7P7B - chains A and B of the 3 polymer chains in the assembly; structure by electron microscopy, 3.13 A resolution.

[Chain A (and B)]
Name: Spike glycoprotein
Source organism: Severe acute respiratory syndrome coronavirus 2
Notes: chain B of this document is another copy of the same molecule, construct and numbering; everything in this record applies to it too
UniProt: P0DTC2 (SPIKE_SARS2); residue numbers follow UniProt; this construct covers 1-1208
Sequence (1288 residues; row label = number of the first residue in the row):
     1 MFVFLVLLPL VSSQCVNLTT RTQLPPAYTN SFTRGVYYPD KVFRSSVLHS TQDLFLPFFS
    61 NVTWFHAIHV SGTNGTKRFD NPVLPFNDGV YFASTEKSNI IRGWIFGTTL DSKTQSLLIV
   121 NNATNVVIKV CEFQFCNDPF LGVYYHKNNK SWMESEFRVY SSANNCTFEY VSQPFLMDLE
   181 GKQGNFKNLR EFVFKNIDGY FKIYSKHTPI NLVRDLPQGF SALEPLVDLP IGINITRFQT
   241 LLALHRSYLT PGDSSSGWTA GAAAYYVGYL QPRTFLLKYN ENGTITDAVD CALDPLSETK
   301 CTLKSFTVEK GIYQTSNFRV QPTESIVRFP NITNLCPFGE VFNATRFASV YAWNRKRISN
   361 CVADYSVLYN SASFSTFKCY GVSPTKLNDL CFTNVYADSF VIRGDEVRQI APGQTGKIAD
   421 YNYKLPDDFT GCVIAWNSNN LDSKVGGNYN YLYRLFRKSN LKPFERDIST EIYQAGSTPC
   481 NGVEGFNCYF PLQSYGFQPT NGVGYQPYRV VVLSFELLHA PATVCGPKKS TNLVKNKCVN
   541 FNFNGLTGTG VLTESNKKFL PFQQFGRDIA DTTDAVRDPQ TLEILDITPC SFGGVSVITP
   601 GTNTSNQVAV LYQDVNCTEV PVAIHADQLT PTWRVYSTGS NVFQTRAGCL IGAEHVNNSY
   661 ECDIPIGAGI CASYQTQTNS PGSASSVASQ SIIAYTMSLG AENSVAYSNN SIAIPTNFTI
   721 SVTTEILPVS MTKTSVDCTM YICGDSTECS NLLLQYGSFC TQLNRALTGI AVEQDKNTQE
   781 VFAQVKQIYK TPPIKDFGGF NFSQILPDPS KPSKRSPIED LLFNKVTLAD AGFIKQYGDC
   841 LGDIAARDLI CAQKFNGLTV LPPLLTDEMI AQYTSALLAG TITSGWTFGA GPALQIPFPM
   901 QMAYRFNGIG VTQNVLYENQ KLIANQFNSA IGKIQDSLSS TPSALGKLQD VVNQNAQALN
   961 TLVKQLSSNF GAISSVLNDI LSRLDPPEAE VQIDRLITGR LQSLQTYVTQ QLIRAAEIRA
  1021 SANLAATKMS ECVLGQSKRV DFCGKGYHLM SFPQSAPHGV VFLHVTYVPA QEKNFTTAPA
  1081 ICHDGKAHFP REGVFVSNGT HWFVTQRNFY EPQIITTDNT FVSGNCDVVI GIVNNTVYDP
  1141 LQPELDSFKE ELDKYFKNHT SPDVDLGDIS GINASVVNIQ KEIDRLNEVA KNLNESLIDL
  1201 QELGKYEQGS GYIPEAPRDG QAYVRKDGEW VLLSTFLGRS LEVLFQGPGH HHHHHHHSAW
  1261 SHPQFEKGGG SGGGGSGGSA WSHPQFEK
Disordered / not traced: 1-13, 71-75, 618-640, 677-688, 828-848, 941-943, 1147-1288 (chain B: 1-13, 71-75, 618-639, 677-688, 829-848, 941-943, 1147-1288)
Differences from the reference sequence: conflict Gly-682 (Arg in P0DTC2), Ser-683 (Arg in P0DTC2), Ser-685 (Arg in P0DTC2), Pro-817 (Phe in P0DTC2), Pro-892 (Ala in P0DTC2), Pro-899 (Ala in P0DTC2), Pro-942 (Ala in P0DTC2), Pro-986 (Lys in P0DTC2), Pro-987 (Val in P0DTC2); expression tag (1209-1288)
Disulfide bonds: Cys-15/Cys-136, Cys-131/Cys-166, Cys-291/Cys-301, Cys-336/Cys-361, Cys-379/Cys-432, Cys-391/Cys-525, Cys-480/Cys-488, Cys-538/Cys-590, Cys-617/Cys-649, Cys-662/Cys-671, Cys-738/Cys-760, Cys-743/Cys-749, Cys-1032/Cys-1043, Cys-1082/Cys-1126
UniProt features mapped onto this chain:
  - region: Asn-280 to Cys-301 (Putative superantigen), Arg-403 to Asp-405 (Integrin-binding motif), Asn-448 to Phe-456 (Immunodominant HLA epitope recognized by the CD8+), Pro-681, Ala-684 (Putative superantigen), Ser-816 to Tyr-837 (Fusion peptide 1), Lys-835 to Phe-855 (Fusion peptide 2), Asp-1163 to Glu-1202 (Heptad repeat 2)
  - site: Arg-815, Ser-816 (Cleavage)
  - glycosylation: Asn-17 (N-linked (GlcNAc...) (complex) asparagine), Asn-61 (N-linked (GlcNAc...) (hybrid) asparagine), Asn-74 (N-linked (GlcNAc...) (complex) asparagine), Asn-122 (N-linked (GlcNAc...) (hybrid) asparagine), Asn-149 (N-linked (GlcNAc...) (complex) asparagine), Asn-165 (N-linked (GlcNAc...) (complex) asparagine), Asn-234 (N-linked (GlcNAc...) (high mannose) asparagine), Asn-282 (N-linked (GlcNAc...) (complex) asparagine), Thr-323 (O-linked (GalNAc) threonine), Ser-325 (O-linked (HexNAc...) serine), Asn-331 (N-linked (GlcNAc...) (complex) asparagine), Asn-343 (N-linked (GlcNAc...) (complex) asparagine), Asn-603 (N-linked (GlcNAc...) (hybrid) asparagine), Asn-616 (N-linked (GlcNAc...) (complex) asparagine), Asn-657 (N-linked (GlcNAc...) (complex) asparagine), Thr-676 (O-linked (GlcNAc...) threonine), Thr-678 (O-linked (GlcNAc...) threonine), Asn-709 (N-linked (GlcNAc...) (high mannose) asparagine), Asn-717 (N-linked (GlcNAc...) (hybrid) asparagine), Asn-801 (N-linked (GlcNAc...) (hybrid) asparagine) and 6 more in UniProt
  - natural variant: Leu-5 (L5F: In strain: Iota/B.1.526), Ser-13 (S13I: In strain: Epsilon/B.1.427/B.1.429), Leu-18 (L18F: In strain: Beta/B.1.351, Gamma/P.1 and 1 more), Thr-19 (T19I: In strain: Omicron/BQ.1.1, Omicron/XBB.1.5 and 1 more; T19R: In strain: Delta/B.1.617.2, Omicron/BA.2 and 4 more), Thr-20 (T20N: In strain: Gamma/P.1), Leu-24 to Ala-27 (sequence variant, change not given here; In strain: Omicron/BA.2, Omicron/BA.2.12.1 and 6 more), Pro-26 (P26S: In strain: Gamma/P.1), Gln-52 (Q52H: In strain: Omicron/EG.5.1), Ala-67 (A67V: In strain: Eta/B.1.525, Omicron/BA.1), His-69 to Val-70 (deletion: In strain: Alpha/B.1.1.7, Eta/B.1.525 and 5 more), Gly-75 (G75V: In strain: Lambda/C.37), Thr-76 (T76I: In strain: Lambda/C.37), 82 further natural variant entries in UniProt
  - mutagenesis: His-69 to Val-70 (Increased incorporation of cleaved spike into virions), Asn-121 (N121Q: Partial loss of biliverdin affinity), Arg-190 (R190K: Partial loss of biliverdin affinity), Asn-234 (N234Q: Increased resistance to neutralizing antibodies), Asn-331 (N331Q: Reduced viral infectivity), Asn-343 (N343Q: Reduced viral infectivity), Leu-452 (L452R: Increased resistance to neutralizing antibodies. Decreases HLA binding to NF9 epitope. Increased binding affinity to human ACE2), Tyr-453 (Y453F: Decreased HLA binding to NF9 epitope. Increased binding affinity to human ACE2), Ala-475 (A475V: Increased resistance to neutralizing antibodies), Val-483 (V483A: Increased resistance to neutralizing antibodies), Glu-484 (E484D: Increased replication in human TMEM106B overexpressing cells), Phe-490 (F490L: Increased resistance to neutralizing antibodies and human covalescent sera neutralization), 12 further mutagenesis entries in UniProt

[How chain A and chain B interact]
Pairs across the interface - 160 pairs, chain A then chain B:
  Gln-314(A) / Thr-768(B)
  Asn-317(A) / Asp-737(B)
  Asn-317(A) / Met-740(B)
  Arg-319(A) / Met-740(B)
  Gly-381(A) / Leu-984(B)
  Val-382(A) / Arg-983(B)
  Ser-383(A) / Arg-983(B)
  Ser-383(A) / Leu-984(B)
  Ser-383(A) / Asp-985(B)  hydrogen bond (side chain-backbone)
  Lys-386(A) / Leu-981(B)
  Lys-386(A) / Ser-982(B)
  Leu-390(A) / Ser-982(B)
  Tyr-396(A) / Tyr-200(B)
  Tyr-396(A) / Pro-230(B)
  Phe-486(A) / Tyr-369(B)  hydrophobic
  Phe-486(A) / Phe-374(B)
  Phe-486(A) / Ser-375(B)
  Asn-487(A) / Tyr-369(B)
  Asn-487(A) / Phe-377(B)
  Tyr-489(A) / Phe-377(B)  hydrogen bond (side chain-backbone)
  Tyr-489(A) / Lys-378(B)
  Glu-516(A) / Tyr-200(B)
  Leu-517(A) / Arg-983(B)
  Leu-518(A) / Asp-979(B)
  Gly-545(A) / Ser-982(B)
  Thr-547(A) / Asn-978(B)
  Thr-549(A) / Asp-745(B)  hydrogen bond
  Lys-557(A) / Ser-45(B)
  Lys-558(A) / Phe-43(B)
  Phe-559(A) / Phe-43(B)  hydrophobic
  Leu-560(A) / Tyr-38(B)  hydrophobic
  Phe-562(A) / Tyr-38(B)  hydrophobic
  Phe-562(A) / Lys-41(B)
  Phe-562(A) / Pro-225(B)
  Gln-563(A) / Lys-41(B)
  Gln-563(A) / Val-42(B)
  Gln-563(A) / Phe-43(B)
  Gln-564(A) / Lys-41(B)
  Phe-565(A) / Lys-41(B)
  Phe-565(A) / Val-42(B)
  Phe-565(A) / Phe-43(B)  hydrogen bond (backbone-backbone)
  Gly-566(A) / Phe-43(B)
  Arg-567(A) / Val-42(B)
  Arg-567(A) / Phe-43(B)
  Arg-567(A) / Arg-44(B)
  Ile-569(A) / Val-47(B)  hydrophobic
  Ile-569(A) / Val-963(B)
  Asp-571(A) / Ser-967(B)
  Asp-571(A) / Ser-975(B)  hydrogen bond
  Asp-571(A) / Val-976(B)
  Thr-588(A) / Phe-855(B)
  Pro-589(A) / Phe-855(B)
  Phe-592(A) / Lys-854(B)
  Phe-592(A) / Phe-855(B)  hydrophobic
  Asp-614(A) / Lys-854(B)
  Asp-614(A) / Thr-859(B)
  Ala-647(A) / Pro-862(B)  hydrophobic
  Pro-665(A) / Leu-864(B)  hydrophobic
  Gly-667(A) / Leu-864(B)
  Ala-668(A) / Pro-863(B)  hydrogen bond (backbone-backbone)
  Ala-668(A) / Leu-864(B)
  Ala-668(A) / Thr-866(B)
  Gly-669(A) / Leu-864(B)  hydrogen bond (backbone-backbone)
  Gly-669(A) / Thr-866(B)
  Gly-669(A) / Met-869(B)
  Thr-696(A) / Met-869(B)
  Met-697(A) / Leu-864(B)  hydrophobic
  Met-697(A) / Met-869(B)  hydrophobic
  Leu-699(A) / Lys-786(B)
  Leu-699(A) / Ile-788(B)  hydrophobic
  Leu-699(A) / Gln-872(B)
  Leu-699(A) / Tyr-873(B)  hydrophobic
  Gly-700(A) / Lys-786(B)
  Ala-701(A) / Lys-786(B)
  Ala-701(A) / Gln-787(B)
  Ala-701(A) / Ile-788(B)  hydrogen bond (backbone-backbone)
  Glu-702(A) / Lys-790(B)
  Asn-703(A) / Gln-787(B)  hydrogen bond
  Asn-703(A) / Ile-788(B)
  Asn-703(A) / Tyr-789(B)
  Asn-703(A) / Lys-790(B)
  Ser-704(A) / Lys-790(B)
  Val-705(A) / Tyr-789(B)  hydrophobic
  Val-705(A) / Thr-883(B)
  Val-705(A) / Gln-895(B)
  Ala-706(A) / Gln-895(B)
  Tyr-707(A) / Pro-792(B)  hydrophobic
  Tyr-707(A) / Asp-796(B)
  Tyr-707(A) / Phe-797(B)
  Tyr-707(A) / Thr-883(B)
  Tyr-707(A) / Ile-896(B)
  Tyr-707(A) / Pro-897(B)
  Tyr-707(A) / Phe-898(B)  hydrogen bond (side chain-backbone)
  Ser-708(A) / Pro-897(B)
  Asn-709(A) / Asp-796(B)  hydrogen bond
  Asn-709(A) / Pro-897(B)
  Ser-711(A) / Gln-895(B)
  Ser-711(A) / Pro-897(B)
  Ile-712(A) / Gln-895(B)
  Ile-712(A) / Ile-896(B)  hydrophobic
  Ala-713(A) / Leu-894(B)
  Ala-713(A) / Gln-895(B)  hydrogen bond (backbone-backbone)
  Pro-715(A) / Leu-894(B)  hydrophobic
  Gln-957(A) / Arg-765(B)  hydrogen bond
  Thr-961(A) / Ser-758(B)
  Thr-961(A) / Gln-762(B)
  Thr-961(A) / Arg-765(B)
  Gln-965(A) / Ser-758(B)
  Gln-965(A) / Phe-759(B)
  Ser-968(A) / Gln-755(B)
  Asn-969(A) / Gln-755(B)
  Phe-970(A) / Gln-755(B)
  Phe-970(A) / Tyr-756(B)  hydrogen bond (backbone-side chain)
  Gly-971(A) / Gln-755(B)
  Ser-1003(A) / Phe-759(B)
  Thr-1006(A) / Phe-759(B)
  Thr-1006(A) / Gln-762(B)
  Thr-1006(A) / Gln-1005(B)
  Thr-1009(A) / Thr-1009(B)
  Gln-1010(A) / Leu-1012(B)
  Ile-1013(A) / Leu-1012(B)  hydrophobic
  Glu-1017(A) / Arg-1019(B)
  Arg-1039(A) / Glu-1031(B)  salt bridge
  Arg-1039(A) / Arg-1039(B)
  Val-1040(A) / Ser-1030(B)
  Val-1040(A) / Glu-1031(B)
  Val-1040(A) / Leu-1034(B)
  Val-1040(A) / Gly-1035(B)
  Asp-1041(A) / Gly-889(B)
  Asp-1041(A) / Ser-1030(B)
  Asp-1041(A) / Leu-1034(B)
  Lys-1045(A) / Gln-784(B)
  Lys-1045(A) / Gly-889(B)  hydrogen bond (side chain-backbone)
  Gly-1046(A) / Ala-890(B)
  Tyr-1047(A) / Trp-886(B)
  Tyr-1047(A) / Thr-887(B)
  Tyr-1047(A) / Ala-890(B)
  Pro-1069(A) / Ala-890(B)
  Pro-1069(A) / Pro-892(B)
  Glu-1072(A) / Pro-892(B)
  Glu-1072(A) / Leu-894(B)
  Asn-1074(A) / Gln-895(B)  hydrogen bond
  Thr-1077(A) / Met-900(B)
  Pro-1079(A) / Met-900(B)  hydrophobic
  Pro-1079(A) / Tyr-917(B)
  Phe-1089(A) / Asn-914(B)
  Phe-1089(A) / Tyr-917(B)  hydrophobic
  Pro-1090(A) / Gln-913(B)  hydrogen bond (backbone-side chain)
  Gly-1093(A) / Tyr-904(B)  hydrogen bond (backbone-side chain)
  Val-1094(A) / Tyr-904(B)
  Arg-1107(A) / Tyr-904(B)
  Arg-1107(A) / Asn-907(B)
  Phe-1121(A) / Asn-914(B)
  Ser-1123(A) / Asn-914(B)  hydrogen bond
  Val-1128(A) / Tyr-917(B)
  Val-1128(A) / Glu-918(B)
  Val-1129(A) / Tyr-917(B)
  Ile-1130(A) / Gln-920(B)
  Ile-1130(A) / Lys-921(B)
  Leu-1145(A) / Leu-1145(B)  hydrophobic
Other interface residues (no listed pair), chain A (112 interface residues in all): Phe-464, Tyr-473, Ala-475, Ser-477, Gly-548, Asp-568, Ala-570, Ser-591, Gln-613, Arg-646, Ile-666, Ile-670, Cys-671, Asn-710, Gly-999, Gln-1002, Phe-1042, Tyr-1067, Val-1068, Ala-1078, Arg-1091
Other interface residues (no listed pair), chain B (101 interface residues in all): Asp-40, Gly-232, Glu-281, Pro-384, Thr-385, Asn-856, Ile-882, Phe-888, Ala-893, Thr-912, Lys-964, Leu-966, Leu-1001, Ile-1013, Thr-1027, Glu-1144

[Overview]
Chain A and chain B form an interface of 112 and 101 residues respectively; the contacts include 19 hydrogen
bonds and 1 salt bridge. Polar contacts include Arg-1039(A)/Glu-1031(B), Ser-383(A)/Asp-985(B) and
Tyr-489(A)/Phe-377(B). From UniProt: 24 mutagenesis sites on chain A.
Chain A and chain B are both Spike glycoprotein (Severe acute respiratory syndrome coronavirus 2); the
structure, SARS-CoV-2 spike protein in complex with sybody no68 in a 1up/2down conformation, was determined by
electron microscopy together with 7P77, 7P78, 7P79 and 7P7A from the same study.
